PDB entry 3DR1 | X-ray diffraction, 2.70 A resolution | chains A and B

Chain A:
Name: Vitamin D3 receptor A
Source organism: Danio rerio
Notes: fragment: Ligand binding domain
UniProt: Q9PTN2 (VDRA_DANRE); residue numbers follow UniProt; this construct covers 156-453
Amino-acid sequence (302 residues; numbered 152 to 453; the number before each row is that of its first residue):
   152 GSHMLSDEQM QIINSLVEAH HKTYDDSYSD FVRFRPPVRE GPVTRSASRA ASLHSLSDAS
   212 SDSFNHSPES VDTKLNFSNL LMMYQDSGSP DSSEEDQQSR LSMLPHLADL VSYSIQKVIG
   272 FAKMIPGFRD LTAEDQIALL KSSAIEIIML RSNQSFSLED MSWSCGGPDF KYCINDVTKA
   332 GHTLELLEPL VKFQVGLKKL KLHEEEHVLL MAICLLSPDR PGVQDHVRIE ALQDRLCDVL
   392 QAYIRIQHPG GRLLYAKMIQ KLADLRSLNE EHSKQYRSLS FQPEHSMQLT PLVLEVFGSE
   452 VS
Disordered / not traced: 152, 191-250, 453
Construct notes: expression tag (152-155)
Residues lining bound ligands:
  - C5D ((1R,3R)-5-[(2E)-3-{(1S,3R)-2,2,3-trimethyl-3-[6,6,6-trifluoro-5-hydroxy-5-(trifluoromethyl)hex-3-yn-1-yl]cyclopentyl}prop-2-en-1-ylidene]cyclohexane-1,3-diol): Tyr-175, Tyr-179, Phe-182, Leu-255, Leu-258, Ala-259, Leu-261, Val-262, Ser-265, Ile-296, Ile-299, Met-300, Arg-302, Ser-303, Ser-306, Trp-314, Cys-316, Val-328, Ala-331, His-333, Leu-341, His-423, Tyr-427, Leu-430, Leu-440, Val-444, Phe-448
  - Mg2+ (MG): Gln-384, Asp-385, Cys-388, Tyr-406
UniProt features mapped onto this chain:
  - region: Lys-274 to Lys-292 (Interaction with coactivator LXXLL motif)
  - motif: Pro-442 to Ser-450 (9aaTAD)
  - binding site (calcitriol): Tyr-175, Ser-265, Arg-302, Ser-306, His-333, His-423
From the paper describing this entry:
  - binding site for C5D: Trp-314, His-333, Leu-341, His-423, Leu-440, Val-444, Phe-448
  - conformationally variable residues (side-chain flip): Trp-314

Chain B:
Name: SRC-1 (LXXLL motif) from Nuclear receptor coactivator 1
Notes: EC 2.3.1.48
UniProt: Q15788 (NCOA1_HUMAN); residues 686-700 here = UniProt positions 686-700
Amino-acid sequence (15 residues; numbered 686 to 700; the number before each row is that of its first residue):
   686 RHKILHRLLQ EGSPS
Disordered / not traced: 697-700
UniProt features mapped onto this chain:
  - motif: Leu-690 to Leu-694 (LXXLL motif 4)
  - modified residue: Ser-698 (Phosphoserine)
  - mutagenesis: Leu-693 to Leu-694 (Slightly affects interactions with steroid receptors. Abolishes interactions with steroid receptors; when associated with A-636; A-637; A-752 and A-753)

How chain A and chain B interact:
Pairs across the interface (26):
  Ile-270(A) / Leu-690(B)  hydrophobic
  Ile-270(A) / Leu-693(B)  hydrophobic
  Ile-270(A) / Leu-694(B)  hydrophobic
  Lys-274(A) / Leu-693(B)  hydrogen bond (side chain-backbone)
  Lys-274(A) / Gln-695(B)  hydrogen bond (side chain-backbone)
  Lys-274(A) / Glu-696(B)
  Phe-279(A) / Leu-694(B)  hydrophobic
  Ala-284(A) / His-691(B)
  Glu-285(A) / His-691(B)
  Gln-287(A) / Leu-694(B)
  Ile-288(A) / Leu-690(B)  hydrophobic
  Ile-288(A) / His-691(B)
  Ile-288(A) / Leu-694(B)  hydrophobic
  Lys-292(A) / His-687(B)  hydrogen bond
  Lys-292(A) / Leu-690(B)
  Pro-442(A) / Ile-689(B)  hydrophobic
  Leu-443(A) / Ile-689(B)  hydrophobic
  Leu-443(A) / Leu-690(B)  hydrophobic
  Glu-446(A) / His-687(B)
  Glu-446(A) / Lys-688(B)  hydrogen bond (side chain-backbone)
  Glu-446(A) / Ile-689(B)  hydrogen bond (side chain-backbone)
  Glu-446(A) / Leu-690(B)  hydrogen bond (side chain-backbone)
  Val-447(A) / Leu-690(B)  hydrophobic
  Glu-451(A) / Arg-686(B)  hydrogen bond (side chain-backbone)
  Glu-451(A) / His-687(B)
  Val-452(A) / His-687(B)
Interface residues without a listed pair, chain A (15 interface residues in all): Leu-291
Interface features reported in the paper:
  - specific contacts: Lys-274(A)/Leu-694(B), Glu-446(A)/Ile-689(B) (hydrogen bond), Glu-446(A)/Leu-690(B) (hydrogen bond)
  - interface residues, chain A: Glu-446(A)

Summary:
15 residues of chain A face 10 of chain B across their interface; the contacts include 7 hydrogen bonds. Polar
contacts include Lys-274(A)/Leu-693(B), Lys-274(A)/Gln-695(B) and Lys-292(A)/His-687(B). The paper describes a
contact between Lys-274(A) and Leu-694(B); hydrogen bonds between Glu-446(A) and Ile-689(B) and Glu-446(A) and
Leu-690(B). The paper reports a binding site for C5D at Trp-314(A), His-333(A) and Leu-341(A) among others;
the interface residue Glu-446(A).
Chain A is Vitamin D3 receptor A (Danio rerio) and chain B is SRC-1 (LXXLL motif) from Nuclear receptor
coactivator 1; the structure, Side-chain fluorine atoms of non-steroidal vitamin D3 analogs stabilize helix 12
of vitamin D receptor, was determined by X-ray diffraction.
